7SUV - chains E and B of the 4 polymer chains in the assembly; structure by X-ray diffraction, 1.99 A resolution.

[Chain E]
Molecule: 21-nt DNA strand
Sequence (21 nucleotides; numbered 1 to 21; the number before each row is that of its first residue):
     1 GGATCCGTCG AACGCATCAG C

[Chain B]
Molecule: DNA-(apurinic or apyrimidinic site) lyase
From: Homo sapiens
Notes: EC 3.1.-.-, 4.2.99.18; engineered mutation(s): E96Q, C138A, D210N
UniProtKB: P27695 (APEX1_HUMAN); numbering as in UniProt (aligned over 43-318)
Sequence (276 residues; each row starts with the number of its first residue):
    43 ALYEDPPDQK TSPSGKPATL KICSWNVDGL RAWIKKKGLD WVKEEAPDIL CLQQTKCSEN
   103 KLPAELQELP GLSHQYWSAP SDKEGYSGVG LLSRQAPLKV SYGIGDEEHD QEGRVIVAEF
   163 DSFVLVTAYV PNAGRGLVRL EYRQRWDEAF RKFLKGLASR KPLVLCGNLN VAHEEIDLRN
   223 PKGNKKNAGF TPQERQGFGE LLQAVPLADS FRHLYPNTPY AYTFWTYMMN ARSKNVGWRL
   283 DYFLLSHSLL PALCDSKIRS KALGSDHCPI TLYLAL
Construct notes: conflict Gln96 (Glu in P27695), Ala138 (Cys in P27695), Asn210 (Asp in P27695)
What the authors report for this chain:
  - binding site for the 10-nt DNA strand: Tyr171, Asn174, Arg177, Asn210, Asn212, Phe266, Met270, Trp280
  - binding site for the 11-nt DNA strand: Asn222, Asn226, Trp280
  - catalytic residues: Asn68, Asp70, Tyr171
  - catalytic residues: Asn210 (proposed by the authors, not directly observed)
  - binding site for the 21-nt DNA strand (chain E): Arg177
  - mutagenesis - F266A: increased catalytic activity on 3'-8-oxoG
  - mutagenesis - N174A, R177A, W280A: decreased catalytic activity on 3'-8-oxoG
  - mutagenesis - M270A: decreased catalytic activity on 8-oxoG containing exo substrates
  - specificity-determining residues: Asn174
  - mutagenesis - F266A: increased catalytic activity on O8:A

[Interface between chain E and chain B]
Pairs across the interface (21; chain E residue first):
  DA12(E) with Arg177(B), base contact; Met270(B), base contact
  DC13(E) with Tyr269(B), base contact; Met270(B), base contact
  DG14(E) with Lys98(B), base contact; Tyr269(B), sugar contact
  DC15(E) with Asp70(B), sugar contact; Gly71(B), phosphate contact; Ala74(B), phosphate contact; Lys78(B), salt bridge to the phosphate; Lys98(B), base contact
  DA16(E) with Gly71(B), phosphate contact; Leu72(B), phosphate contact; Arg73(B), hydrogen bond to the phosphate; Ala74(B), hydrogen bond to the phosphate; Lys98(B), sugar contact; Gly127(B), phosphate contact
  DT17(E) with Arg73(B), salt bridge to the phosphate; Glu126(B), sugar contact; Gly127(B), sugar contact
  DC18(E) with Glu126(B), phosphate contact
Also at the interface, not in a pair above, chain B (13 interface residues in all): Lys103

[Overview]
Chain E and chain B form an interface of 7 and 13 residues respectively; the contacts include 2 hydrogen bonds
and 2 salt bridges. Polar pairs include DA16(E)-Arg73(B), DA16(E)-Ala74(B) and DC15(E)-Lys78(B). The paper
reports catalytic residues Asn68(B), Asp70(B) and Tyr171(B) among others; N174A, R177A and W280A of chain B
reduce catalytic activity on 3'-8-oxoG; 5 substitutions were tested in all.
Here chain E is a 21-nt DNA strand and chain B is DNA-(apurinic or apyrimidinic site) lyase (Homo sapiens).
Entry 7SUV (APE1 exonuclease substrate complex with 8oxoG opposite A) was determined by X-ray diffraction
together with 7SVB from the same study.
